PDB entry 7Q4P | electron microscopy, 2.15 A resolution | chains 1 and 2 of the 8 polymer chains in the assembly

== Chain 1 ==
Molecule: Splicing factor 3A subunit 2
From: Homo sapiens
UniProtKB: Q15428 (SF3A2_HUMAN); numbering as in UniProt (aligned over 1-464)
Amino-acid sequence (464 residues; numbered 1 to 464; the number before each row is that of its first residue):
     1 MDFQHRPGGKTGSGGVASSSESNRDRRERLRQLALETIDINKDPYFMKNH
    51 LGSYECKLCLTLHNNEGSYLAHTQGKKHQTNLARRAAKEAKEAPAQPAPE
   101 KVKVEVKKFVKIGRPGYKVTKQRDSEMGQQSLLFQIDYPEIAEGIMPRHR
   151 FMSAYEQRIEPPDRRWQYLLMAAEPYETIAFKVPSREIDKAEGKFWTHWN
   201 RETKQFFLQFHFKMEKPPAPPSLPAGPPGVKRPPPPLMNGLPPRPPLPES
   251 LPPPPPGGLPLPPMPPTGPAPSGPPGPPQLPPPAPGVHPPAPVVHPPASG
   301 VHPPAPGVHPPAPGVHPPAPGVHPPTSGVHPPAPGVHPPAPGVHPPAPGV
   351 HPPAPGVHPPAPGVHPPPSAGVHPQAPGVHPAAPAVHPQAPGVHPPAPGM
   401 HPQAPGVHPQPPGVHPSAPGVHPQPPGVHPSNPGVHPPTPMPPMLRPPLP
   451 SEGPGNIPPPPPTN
Disordered / not traced: 1-43, 82-464
Bound ions: Zn2+: Cys-56, Cys-59, His-72, His-78
UniProt features mapped onto this chain:
  - zinc finger: Tyr-54 to Arg-84 (Matrin-type)
  - modified residue: Met-1 (N-acetylmethionine), Lys-10 (N6-acetyllysine), Ser-153 (Phosphoserine)

== Chain 2 ==
Molecule: U2 snRNA
From: Homo sapiens
Sequence (188 nucleotides; row label = number of the first residue in the row; note: 1 number in that range is skipped by the numbering (no residue carries it; nothing is unmodelled there); numbering starts at 0):
     0 AUCGCUUCUCGGCC
    15 UUUUGGCUAAGAUCAAGUGUAGUAUCUGUUCUUAUCAGUUUAAUAUCUGA
    65 UACGUCCUCUAUCCGAGGACAAUAUAUUAAAUGGAUUUUUGGAGCAGGGA
   115 GAUGGAAUAGGAGCUUGCUCCGUCCACUCCACGCAUCGACCUGGUAUUGC
   165 AGUACCUCCAGGAACGGUGCACCC
Disordered / not traced: 0-7, 15-19, 28-33, 65-188
Modified residues: OMG (o2'-methylguanosine-5'-monophosphate) at position 10, OMG (o2'-methylguanosine-5'-monophosphate) at position 11, OMG (o2'-methylguanosine-5'-monophosphate) at position 25, PSU (pseudouridine-5'-monophosphate) at position 34, PSU (pseudouridine-5'-monophosphate) at position 37, PSU (pseudouridine-5'-monophosphate) at position 39, OMC (o2'-methylycytidine-5'-monophosphate) at position 40, PSU (pseudouridine-5'-monophosphate) at position 41, PSU (pseudouridine-5'-monophosphate) at position 43, PSU (pseudouridine-5'-monophosphate) at position 44, OMU (o2'-methyluridine 5'-monophosphate) at position 47, PSU (pseudouridine-5'-monophosphate) at position 54, PSU (pseudouridine-5'-monophosphate) at position 58, OMC (o2'-methylycytidine-5'-monophosphate) at position 61

== How chain 1 and chain 2 interact ==
Pairs across the interface (12):
  Thr-61(1) / OMC_40(2)  phosphate contact
  Leu-62(1) / PSU_39(2)  hydrogen bond to the sugar
  Leu-62(1) / OMC_40(2)  hydrogen bond to the phosphate
  Asn-64(1) / A38(2)  base contact
  Ser-68(1) / OMC_40(2)  base contact
  Ala-71(1) / OMC_40(2)  base contact
  His-72(1) / OMC_40(2)  phosphate contact
  His-72(1) / PSU_41(2)  salt bridge to the phosphate
  Gly-75(1) / G42(2)  phosphate contact
  Lys-76(1) / G42(2)  hydrogen bond to the phosphate
  Lys-76(1) / PSU_43(2)  salt bridge to the phosphate
  Lys-77(1) / PSU_41(2)  phosphate contact
Other interface residues (no listed pair), chain 1 (11 interface residues in all): Leu-60, His-63

== In short ==
11 residues of chain 1 and 6 residues of chain 2 are in contact; the contacts include 3 hydrogen bonds and 2
salt bridges. Among the polar pairs are Leu-62(1)/PSU_39(2), Leu-62(1)/OMC_40(2) and Lys-76(1)/G42(2).
Cys-56(1), Cys-59(1), His-72(1) and His-78(1) coordinate Zn2+.
Chain 1 is Splicing factor 3A subunit 2 and chain 2 is U2 snRNA, both from Homo sapiens; the structure, U2
snRNP after ATP-dependent remodelling, was determined by electron microscopy together with 7Q3L and 7Q4O from
the same study.
